4G7Z - chains D and G of the 8 polymer chains in the assembly; structure by X-ray diffraction, 3.81 A resolution.

Chain D:
Protein: DNA-directed RNA polymerase subunit beta'
Organism: Thermus thermophilus
Notes: EC 2.7.7.6
Reference sequence: Q8RQE8 (RPOC_THET8); residues 1-1524 here = UniProt positions 1-1524
Chain sequence (1524 residues; each row starts with the number of its first residue):
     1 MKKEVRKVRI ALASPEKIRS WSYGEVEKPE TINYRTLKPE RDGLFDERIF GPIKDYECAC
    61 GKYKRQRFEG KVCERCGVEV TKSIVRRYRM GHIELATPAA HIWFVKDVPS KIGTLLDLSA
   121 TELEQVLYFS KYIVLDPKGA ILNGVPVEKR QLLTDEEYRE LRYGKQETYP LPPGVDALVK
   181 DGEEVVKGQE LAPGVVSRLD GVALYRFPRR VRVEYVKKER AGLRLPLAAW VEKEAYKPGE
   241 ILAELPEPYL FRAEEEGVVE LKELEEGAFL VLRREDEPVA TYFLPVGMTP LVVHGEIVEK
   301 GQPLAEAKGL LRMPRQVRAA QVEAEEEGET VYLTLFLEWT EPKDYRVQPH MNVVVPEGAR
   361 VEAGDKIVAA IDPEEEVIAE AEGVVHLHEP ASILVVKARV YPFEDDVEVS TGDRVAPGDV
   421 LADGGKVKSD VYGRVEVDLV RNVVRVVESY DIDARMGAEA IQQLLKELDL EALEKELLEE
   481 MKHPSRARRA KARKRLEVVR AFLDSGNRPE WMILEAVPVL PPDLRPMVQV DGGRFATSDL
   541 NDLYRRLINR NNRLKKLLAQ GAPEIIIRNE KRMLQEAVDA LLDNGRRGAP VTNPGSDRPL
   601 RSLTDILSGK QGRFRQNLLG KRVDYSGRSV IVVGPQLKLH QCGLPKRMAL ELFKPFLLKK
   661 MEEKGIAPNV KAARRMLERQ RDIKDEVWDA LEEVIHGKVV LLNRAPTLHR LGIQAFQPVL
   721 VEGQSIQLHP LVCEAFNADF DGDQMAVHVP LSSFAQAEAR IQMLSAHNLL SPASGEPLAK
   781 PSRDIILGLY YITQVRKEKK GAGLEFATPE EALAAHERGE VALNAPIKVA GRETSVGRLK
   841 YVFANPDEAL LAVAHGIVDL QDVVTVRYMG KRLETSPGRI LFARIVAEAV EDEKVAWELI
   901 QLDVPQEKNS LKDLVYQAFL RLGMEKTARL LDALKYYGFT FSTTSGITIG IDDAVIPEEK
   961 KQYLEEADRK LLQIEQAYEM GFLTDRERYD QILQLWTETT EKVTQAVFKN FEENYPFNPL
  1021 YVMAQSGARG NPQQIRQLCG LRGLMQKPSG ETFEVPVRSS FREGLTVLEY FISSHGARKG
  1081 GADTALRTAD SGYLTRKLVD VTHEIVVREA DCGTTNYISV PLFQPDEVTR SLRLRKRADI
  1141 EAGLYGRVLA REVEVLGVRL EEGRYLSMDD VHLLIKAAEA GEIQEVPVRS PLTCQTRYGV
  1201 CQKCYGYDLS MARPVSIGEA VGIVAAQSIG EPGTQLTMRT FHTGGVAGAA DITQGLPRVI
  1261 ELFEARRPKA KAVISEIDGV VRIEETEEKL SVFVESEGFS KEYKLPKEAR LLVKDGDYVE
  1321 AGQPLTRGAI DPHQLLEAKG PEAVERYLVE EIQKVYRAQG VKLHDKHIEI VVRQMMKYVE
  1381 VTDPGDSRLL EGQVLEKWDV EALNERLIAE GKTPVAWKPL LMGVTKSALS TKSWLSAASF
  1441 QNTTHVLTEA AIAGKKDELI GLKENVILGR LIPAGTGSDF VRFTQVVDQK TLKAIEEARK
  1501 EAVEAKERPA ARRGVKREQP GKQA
Unresolved in the structure: 1-2, 1238-1251, 1499-1524
Bound ions: Zn2+ site 1: Cys58, Cys60, Cys73, Cys76; Mg2+: Asp739, Asp741, Asp743; Zn2+ site 2: Cys1112, Cys1194, Cys1201, Cys1204

Chain G:
Molecule: 21-nt DNA strand
Sequence (21 nucleotides; numbered 1 to 21; the number before each row is that of its first residue):
     1 CCTGCATCCG TGAGUCGAGG G
Unresolved in the structure: 1-3, 20-21
Modified residues: BRU (5-bromo-2'-deoxyuridine-5'-monophosphate) at position 15

How chain D and chain G interact:
Pairs across the interface (24; chain D residue first):
  Arg586(D) with DG10(G), salt bridge to the phosphate; DT11(G), salt bridge to the phosphate
  Lys610(D) with DA13(G), phosphate contact; DG14(G), salt bridge to the phosphate; BRU_15(G), salt bridge to the phosphate
  Arg615(D) with DA13(G), salt bridge to the phosphate; BRU_15(G), salt bridge to the phosphate
  Arg622(D) with DG17(G), salt bridge to the phosphate
  Arg628(D) with DC16(G), hydrogen bond to the base; DG17(G), hydrogen bond to the sugar
  Ala705(D) with BRU_15(G), base contact; DC16(G), sugar contact
  Pro706(D) with DG14(G), base contact; BRU_15(G), base contact
  Thr1088(D) with DG14(G), base contact
  Ala1089(D) with DA13(G), phosphate contact; DG14(G), sugar contact
  Gly1092(D) with DG14(G), sugar contact
  Tyr1093(D) with DG12(G), phosphate contact; DA13(G), sugar contact
  Arg1096(D) with DA13(G), salt bridge to the phosphate
  Gln1441(D) with DG12(G), phosphate contact
  Asn1442(D) with DT11(G), sugar contact; DG12(G), hydrogen bond to the phosphate
Other interface residues (no listed pair), chain D (16 interface residues in all): Thr1443, Thr1444

Summary:
16 residues of chain D face 8 of chain G across their interface; the contacts include 3 hydrogen bonds and 8
salt bridges. Polar pairs include Arg628(D)-DC16(G), Arg628(D)-DG17(G) and Asn1442(D)-DG12(G). Cys58(D),
Cys60(D), Cys73(D) and Cys76(D) form the Zn2+ site 1.
Here chain D is DNA-directed RNA polymerase subunit beta' (Thermus thermophilus) and chain G is a 21-nt DNA
strand. Entry 4G7Z (Crystal structure of Thermus thermophilus transcription initiation complex containing
5-BrU at template-strand position +1) was determined by X-ray diffraction (same publication as 4G7H and 4G7O).
